8R6R - chains A and B of the 9 polymer chains in the assembly; structure by electron microscopy, 3.89 A resolution.

== Chain A (and B) ==
Molecule: DNA-directed RNA polymerase subunit alpha
Organism: Mycolicibacterium smegmatis MC2 155
Notes: EC 2.7.7.6; chain B of this document is another copy of the same molecule, construct and numbering; everything in this record applies to it too
UniProt: A0QSL8 (RPOA_MYCS2); residue numbers follow UniProt; this construct covers 1-350
Amino-acid sequence (350 residues; row label = number of the first residue in the row):
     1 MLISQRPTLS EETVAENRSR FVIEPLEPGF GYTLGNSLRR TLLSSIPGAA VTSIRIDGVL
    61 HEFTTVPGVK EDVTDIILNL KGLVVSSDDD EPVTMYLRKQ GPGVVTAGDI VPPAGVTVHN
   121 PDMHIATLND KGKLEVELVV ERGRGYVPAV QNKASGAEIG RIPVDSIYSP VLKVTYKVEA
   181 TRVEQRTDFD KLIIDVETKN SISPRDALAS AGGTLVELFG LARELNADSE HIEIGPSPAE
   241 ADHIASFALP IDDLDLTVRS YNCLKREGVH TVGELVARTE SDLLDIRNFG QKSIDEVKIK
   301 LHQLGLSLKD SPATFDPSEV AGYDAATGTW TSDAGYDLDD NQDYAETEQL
Unresolved in the structure: 227-350 (chain B: 237-350)

== Interface between chain A and chain B ==
Pairs across the interface (69; chain A residue first):
  Met1(A) with Arg142(B), hydrogen bond (backbone-backbone); Gly143(B)
  Leu2(A) with Arg142(B); Arg144(B)
  Arg6(A) with Glu217(B), salt bridge
  Pro7(A) with Leu221(B)
  Thr8(A) with Leu221(B)
  Leu9(A) with Leu221(B)
  Glu11(A) with Leu225(B)
  Ile23(A) with Leu221(B), hydrophobic
  Leu26(A) with Leu218(B), hydrophobic
  Glu27(A) with Ser44(B)
  Pro28(A) with Ser44(B)
  Gly29(A) with Arg40(B), hydrogen bond (backbone-side chain)
  Phe30(A) with Arg40(B); Thr41(B); Ser44(B); Ser45(B)
  Thr33(A) with Asn36(B), hydrogen bond; Ser37(B); Arg40(B)
  Leu34(A) with Leu218(B), hydrophobic; Phe219(B), hydrophobic
  Ser37(A) with Thr33(B); Ser37(B), hydrogen bond; Phe219(B)
  Leu38(A) with Phe219(B), hydrophobic
  Arg40(A) with Gly29(B), hydrogen bond (side chain-backbone); Tyr32(B); Thr33(B), hydrogen bond
  Ser45(A) with Phe30(B); Ile232(B)
  Pro47(A) with Glu230(B)
  Arg142(A) with Glu230(B), salt bridge
  Arg144(A) with Met1(B), hydrogen bond; Glu27(B), salt bridge; Ile232(B)
  Arg205(A) with Leu225(B), hydrogen bond (side chain-backbone); Asn226(B)
  Asp206(A) with Asn226(B), hydrogen bond; Ser229(B), hydrogen bond (backbone-side chain)
  Leu208(A) with Leu225(B), hydrophobic
  Ala209(A) with Ala222(B); Asn226(B)
  Ser210(A) with Ser229(B); Glu230(B), hydrogen bond (side chain-backbone); His231(B)
  Gly213(A) with His231(B)
  Thr214(A) with His231(B); Ile232(B)
  Leu215(A) with Phe219(B), hydrophobic
  Val216(A) with Val216(B), hydrophobic; Phe219(B), hydrophobic; Gly220(B)
  Glu217(A) with Glu233(B); Ile234(B)
  Leu218(A) with Leu26(B), hydrophobic; Phe30(B), hydrophobic; Leu34(B), hydrophobic
  Phe219(A) with Leu215(B), hydrophobic; Val216(B), hydrophobic; Phe219(B), hydrophobic
  Leu221(A) with Pro7(B), hydrophobic
  Arg223(A) with Gly212(B); Gly213(B); Val216(B)
  Glu224(A) with Arg6(B), salt bridge
  Leu225(A) with Arg205(B); Leu208(B), hydrophobic
Also at the interface, not in a pair above, chain A (45 interface residues in all): Ile3, Thr41, Gly143, Gly212, Gly220, Ala222, Asn226
Also at the interface, not in a pair above, chain B (46 interface residues in all): Ser4, Leu9, Pro47, Tyr168, Ala209, Arg223, Gly235

== Summary ==
The interface between chain A and chain B involves 45 residues on one side and 46 on the other; the contacts
include 11 hydrogen bonds and 4 salt bridges. Polar contacts include Arg6(A)-Glu217(B), Arg142(A)-Glu230(B)
and Arg144(A)-Glu27(B).
Chain A and chain B are both DNA-directed RNA polymerase subunit alpha (Mycolicibacterium smegmatis MC2 155);
the structure, Mycobacterium smegnatis RNA polymerase RP2-like transcription initiation complex with SigmaA,
RbpA and open promoter DNA, was determined by electron microscopy, deposited together with 8Q3I, 8QN8, 8QTI,
8QU6, 8R2M, 8R3M and 8R6P.
